PDB entry 1ZA2 | X-ray diffraction, 2.50 A resolution | chains C and D of the 4 polymer chains in the assembly

== Chain C ==
Protein: Aspartate carbamoyltransferase catalytic chain
Organism: Escherichia coli
Notes: EC 2.1.3.2
Reference sequence: P00479 (PYRB_ECOLI); residue numbers follow UniProt; this construct covers 1-310
Chain sequence (310 residues; each row starts with the number of its first residue):
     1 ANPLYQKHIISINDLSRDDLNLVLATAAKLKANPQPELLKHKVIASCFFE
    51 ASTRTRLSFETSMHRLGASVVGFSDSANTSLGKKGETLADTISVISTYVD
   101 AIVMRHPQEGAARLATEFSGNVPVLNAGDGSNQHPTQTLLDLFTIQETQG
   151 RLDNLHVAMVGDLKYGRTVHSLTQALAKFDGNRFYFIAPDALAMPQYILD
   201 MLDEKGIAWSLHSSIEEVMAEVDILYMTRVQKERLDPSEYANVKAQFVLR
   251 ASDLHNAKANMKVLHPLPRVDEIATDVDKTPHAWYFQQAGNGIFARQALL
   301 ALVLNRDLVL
Ligand contacts:
  - phosphoric acid mono(formamide)ester (CP), molecule 1: Ser-52, Thr-53, Arg-54, Thr-55, Thr-79, Lys-83, Arg-105, His-134, Gln-137, Pro-266, Leu-267
  - phosphoric acid mono(formamide)ester (CP), molecule 2: Lys-83, Tyr-165, Gly-166, Arg-167, Thr-168, Val-169, Gln-231
Reported in the primary citation:
  - binding site for phosphoric acid mono(formamide)ester: Ser-52, Thr-53, Arg-54, Thr-55, Ser-80, Arg-105

== Chain D ==
Protein: Aspartate carbamoyltransferase regulatory chain
Organism: Escherichia coli
Reference sequence: P00478 (PYRI_ECOLI); residues 2-153 here correspond to UniProt positions 1-152 (UniProt number = residue number - 1)
Chain sequence (153 residues; each row starts with the number of its first residue):
     1 MTHDNKLQVEAIKRGTVIDHIPAQIGFKLLSLFKLTETDQRITIGLNLPS
    51 GEMGRKDLIKIENTFLSEDQVDQLALYAPQATVNRIDNYEVVGKSRPSLP
   101 ERIDNVLVCPNSNCISHAEPVSSSFAVRKRANDIALKCKYCEKEFSHNVV
   151 LAN
Unresolved in the structure: 1-9
Construct notes: initiating methionine (1)
Bound ions: Zn2+: Cys-109, Cys-114, Cys-138, Cys-141
Ligand contacts: CTP (cytidine-5'-triphosphate): Ala-11, Ile-12, Lys-13, Val-17, Asp-19, His-20, Leu-58, Lys-60, Asn-84, Ile-86, Tyr-89, Glu-90, Val-91, Lys-94

== Chain C / chain D interface ==
Residue-residue contacts (32; chain C residue first):
  Ser-11(C) / Glu-142(D)  hydrogen bond
  Asn-13(C) / Lys-137(D)
  Thr-87(C) / Glu-119(D)
  Leu-88(C) / Glu-119(D)  hydrogen bond (backbone-side chain)
  Ala-89(C) / Glu-119(D)  hydrogen bond (backbone-side chain)
  Pro-107(C) / Asn-113(D)  hydrogen bond (backbone-side chain)
  Gln-108(C) / Asn-113(D)
  Gln-108(C) / Ile-115(D)
  Glu-109(C) / Asn-111(D)  hydrogen bond
  Glu-109(C) / Asn-113(D)  hydrogen bond
  Glu-109(C) / Cys-114(D)
  Glu-109(C) / Ile-115(D)  hydrogen bond (backbone-backbone)
  Gly-110(C) / Ile-115(D)
  Gly-110(C) / Tyr-140(D)  hydrogen bond (backbone-backbone)
  Ala-111(C) / Ile-115(D)
  Arg-113(C) / Lys-139(D)
  Arg-113(C) / Tyr-140(D)
  Arg-113(C) / Glu-142(D)  salt bridge
  Leu-114(C) / Ile-115(D)  hydrophobic
  Leu-114(C) / Glu-119(D)
  Leu-114(C) / Val-121(D)  hydrophobic
  Leu-114(C) / Tyr-140(D)  hydrophobic
  Glu-117(C) / Val-121(D)
  Glu-117(C) / Lys-139(D)  salt bridge
  Glu-117(C) / Tyr-140(D)  hydrogen bond
  Phe-118(C) / Pro-120(D)
  Phe-118(C) / Val-121(D)  hydrophobic
  Ser-131(C) / Lys-143(D)  hydrogen bond
  Asn-132(C) / Tyr-140(D)
  Asn-132(C) / Cys-141(D)  hydrogen bond (side chain-backbone)
  Asn-132(C) / Glu-142(D)  hydrogen bond
  Gln-133(C) / Glu-142(D)  hydrogen bond
Other interface residues (no listed pair), chain C (18 interface residues in all): His-106

== In short ==
18 residues of chain C face 13 of chain D across their interface, with 13 hydrogen bonds and 2 salt bridges.
Polar pairs include Arg-113(C)/Glu-142(D), Glu-117(C)/Lys-139(D) and Ser-11(C)/Glu-142(D). Chain C binds
phosphoric acid mono(formamide)ester. Bound to chain D: CTP. From the paper: a binding site for phosphoric
acid mono(formamide)ester at Ser-52(C), Thr-53(C) and Arg-54(C) among others.
Chain C is Aspartate carbamoyltransferase catalytic chain and chain D is Aspartate carbamoyltransferase
regulatory chain, both from Escherichia coli; the structure, Structure of wild-type E. coli Aspartate
Transcarbamoylase in the presence of CTP, carbamoyl phosphate at 2.50 ..., was determined by X-ray diffraction
together with 1ZA1 from the same study.
